9O51 - chains B and D of the 8 polymer chains in the assembly; structure by electron microscopy, 3.40 A resolution.

== Chain B (and D) ==
Molecule: Intermediate conductance calcium-activated potassium channel protein 4, Small conductance calcium-activated potassium channel protein 2 chimera
From: Homo sapiens
Notes: fragment: SK4 residues 1-15 + SK2 residues 124-412 + SK4 residues 306-428; chain D of this document is another copy of the same molecule, construct and numbering; everything in this record applies to it too
UniProtKB: chimeric construct of O15554, Q9H2S1: residues 110-123 from O15554 (KCNN4_HUMAN) positions 1-14 (UniProt number = residue number - 109); residues 124-412 from Q9H2S1 positions 124-412 (same numbers); residues 413-535 from O15554 (KCNN4_HUMAN) positions 305-427 (UniProt number = residue number - 108)
Amino-acid sequence (435 residues; row label = number of the first residue in the row):
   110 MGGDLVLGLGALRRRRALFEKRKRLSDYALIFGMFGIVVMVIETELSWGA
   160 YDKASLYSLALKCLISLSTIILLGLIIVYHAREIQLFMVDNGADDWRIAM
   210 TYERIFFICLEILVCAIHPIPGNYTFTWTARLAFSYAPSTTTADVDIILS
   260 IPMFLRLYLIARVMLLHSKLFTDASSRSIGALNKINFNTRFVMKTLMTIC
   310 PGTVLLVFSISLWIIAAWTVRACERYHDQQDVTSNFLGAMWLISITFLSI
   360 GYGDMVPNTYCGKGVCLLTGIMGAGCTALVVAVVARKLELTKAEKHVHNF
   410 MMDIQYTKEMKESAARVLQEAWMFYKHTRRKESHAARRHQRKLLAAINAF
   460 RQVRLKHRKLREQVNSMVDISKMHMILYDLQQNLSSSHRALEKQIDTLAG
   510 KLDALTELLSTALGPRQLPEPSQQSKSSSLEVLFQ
Unresolved in the structure: 110-119, 282-294, 476-544
Cystine bridges: Cys-332/Cys-370
Sequence notes: expression tag (536-544)
Bound ions: K+ site 1: Ser-358, Ile-359 (shared with 2 residues of chain A; 2 residues of chain C; Ser-358(D), Ile-359(D) of chain D); K+ site 2: Ser-358 (shared with 1 residue of chain A; 1 residue of chain C; Ser-358(D) of chain D)
Curated features (UniProtKB/Swiss-Prot):
  - modified residue: Tyr-160 (Phosphotyrosine), His-466 (Phosphohistidine)

== Interface between chain B and chain D ==
Residue-residue contacts (17; chain B residue first):
  Phe-196(B) / Leu-453(D)  hydrophobic
  Asn-200(B) / Leu-453(D)
  Asp-204(B) / Arg-446(D)
  Arg-206(B) / Arg-446(D)
  Arg-206(B) / Arg-450(D)  hydrogen bond (backbone-side chain)
  Ile-207(B) / Gln-449(D)
  Ile-207(B) / Arg-450(D)
  Met-209(B) / Arg-450(D)
  Thr-210(B) / Arg-450(D)
  Arg-446(B) / Asp-204(D)
  Arg-446(B) / Arg-206(D)
  Gln-449(B) / Ile-207(D)
  Arg-450(B) / Arg-206(D)  hydrogen bond (side chain-backbone)
  Arg-450(B) / Ile-207(D)
  Arg-450(B) / Thr-210(D)
  Leu-453(B) / Phe-196(D)  hydrophobic
  Leu-453(B) / Asn-200(D)
Other interface residues (no listed pair), chain D (11 interface residues in all): Met-209

== Summary ==
Chain B and chain D each contribute 11 residues to their interface, with 2 hydrogen bonds. Its one
hydrogen-bonded contact is Arg-206(B)/Arg-450(D). The K+ site 1 is built by Ser-358(B) and Ile-359(B).
Both chains are Intermediate conductance calcium-activated potassium channel protein 4, Small conductance
calcium-activated potassium channel protein 2 chimera (Homo sapiens). Entry 9O51 (Cryo-EM structure of the
human SK2-4 chimera/calmodulin channel complex in the Ca2+ free state) was determined by electron microscopy
together with 9O48, 9O52, 9O53 and 9O5O from the same study.
